PDB entry 2E9L | X-ray diffraction, 1.60 A resolution | chain A

== Chain A ==
Name: Cytosolic beta-glucosidase
Organism: Homo sapiens
Notes: EC 3.2.1.21
Reference sequence: Q9H227 (GBA3_HUMAN); numbering as in UniProt (aligned over 1-469)
Amino-acid sequence (469 residues; each row starts with the number of its first residue):
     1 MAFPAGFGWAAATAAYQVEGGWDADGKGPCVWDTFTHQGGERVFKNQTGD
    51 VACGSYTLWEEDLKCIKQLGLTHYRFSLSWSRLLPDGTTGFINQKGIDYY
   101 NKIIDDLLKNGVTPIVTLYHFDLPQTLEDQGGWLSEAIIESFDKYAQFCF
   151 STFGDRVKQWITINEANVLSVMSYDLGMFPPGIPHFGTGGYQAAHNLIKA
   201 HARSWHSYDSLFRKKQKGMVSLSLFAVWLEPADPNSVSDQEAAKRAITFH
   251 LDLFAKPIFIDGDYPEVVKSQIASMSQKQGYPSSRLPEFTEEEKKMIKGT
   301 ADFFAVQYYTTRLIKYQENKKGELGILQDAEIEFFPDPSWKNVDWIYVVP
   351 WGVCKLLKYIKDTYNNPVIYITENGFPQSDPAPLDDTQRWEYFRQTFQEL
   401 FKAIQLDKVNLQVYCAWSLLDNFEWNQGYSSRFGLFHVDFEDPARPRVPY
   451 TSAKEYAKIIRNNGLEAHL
Unresolved in the structure: 467-469
Ligand contacts: beta-D-glucopyranose (BGC): Gln17, His120, Phe121, Asn164, Glu165, Phe225, Gln307, Tyr309, Trp345, Glu373, Trp417, Glu424, Trp425, Phe433
UniProt features mapped onto this chain:
  - active site: Glu165 (Proton donor), Glu373 (Nucleophile)
  - binding site (substrate): Gln17, His120, Asn164, Tyr309, Trp417, Glu424, Trp425
  - natural variant: Tyr456 to Leu469 (deletion: Loss of glucosidase activity toward the artificial substrate 4-methylumbelliferyl-beta-D-glucopyranoside)
  - mutagenesis: Glu165 (E165D: 2-fold decreased glucosylceramidase activity; E165Q: Loss of glucosylceramidase activity), Val168 (V168Y: No change in temperature or pH dependence. Decreased glucosidase activity), Phe225 (F225S: Decreased glucosidase activity), Tyr308 (Y308F/A: Decreased glucosidase activity), Glu373 (E373D: 2-fold decreased glucosylceramidase activity; E373Q: Loss of glucosylceramidase activity)

== Overview ==
Chain A binds beta-D-glucopyranose. UniProt lists active-site residues Glu165 and Glu373, 7 substrate-binding
residues and 5 mutagenesis sites.
Chain A is Cytosolic beta-glucosidase (Homo sapiens); the structure, Crystal Structure of human Cytosolic
Neutral beta-Glycosylceramidase (Klotho-related Prote:KLrP) complex with Glucose and fatty acids, was
determined by X-ray diffraction, deposited together with 2E9M.
